1YK4 - chain A; structure by X-ray diffraction, 0.69 A resolution.

[Chain A]
Molecule: Rubredoxin
From: Pyrococcus abyssi
UniProtKB: Q9V099 (RUBR_PYRAB); numbering as in UniProt (aligned over 2-53)
Amino-acid sequence (52 residues; numbered 2 to 53; the number before each row is that of its first residue):
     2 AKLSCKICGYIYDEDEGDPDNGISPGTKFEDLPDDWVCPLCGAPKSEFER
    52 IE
Construct notes: engineered mutation Leu4 (Trp in Q9V099), Ser5 (Arg in Q9V099)
Bound ions: Fe ion: Cys6, Cys9, Cys39, Cys42
Curated features (UniProtKB/Swiss-Prot):
  - binding site (Fe cation): Cys6, Cys9, Cys39, Cys42

[Overview]
The Fe ion site is built by Cys6, Cys9, Cys39 and Cys42. From UniProt: 4 Fe cation-binding residues.
Chain A is Rubredoxin (Pyrococcus abyssi); the structure, Ultra-high resolution structure of Pyrococcus abyssi
rubredoxin W4L/R5S, was determined by X-ray diffraction, deposited together with 1YK5.
